Entry 7M22 (electron microscopy, 3.65 A resolution); this record covers chains C and E of the 4 polymer chains in the assembly.

[Chain C]
Molecule: Envelope protein UL128
Organism: Human cytomegalovirus
Reference sequence: C8BLJ3 (C8BLJ3_HCMV); residue numbers follow UniProt; this construct covers 28-171
Sequence (144 residues; each row starts with the number of its first residue):
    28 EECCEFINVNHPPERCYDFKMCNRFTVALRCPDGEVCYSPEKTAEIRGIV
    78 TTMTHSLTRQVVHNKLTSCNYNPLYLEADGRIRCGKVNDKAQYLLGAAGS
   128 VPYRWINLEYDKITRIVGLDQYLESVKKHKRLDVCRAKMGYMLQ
Not modelled in the structure: 28, 136-171
Cystine bridges: Cys-30/Cys-49, Cys-31/Cys-64, Cys-43/Cys-58, Cys-96/Cys-111

[Chain E]
Molecule: UL131A
Organism: Human cytomegalovirus
Reference sequence: Q38M21 (Q38M21_HCMV); residues 19-129 here = UniProt positions 19-129
Sequence (111 residues; each row starts with the number of its first residue):
    19 QCQRETAEKNDYYRVPHYWDACSRALPDQTRYKYVEQLVDLTLNYHYDAS
    69 HGLDNFDVLKRINVTEVSLLISDFRRQNRRGGTNKRTTFNAAGSLAPHAR
   119 SLEFSVRLFAN
Not modelled in the structure: 101-103
Cystine bridges: Cys-20/Cys-40
Glycans and other covalent adducts: N-acetylglucosamine (NAG) linked to Asn-81

[Chain C / chain E interface]
Residue-residue contacts (31):
  Leu-93(C) with Tyr-30(E), hydrophobic
  Ser-95(C) with Tyr-30(E), hydrogen bond (side chain-backbone); Tyr-31(E)
  Asn-97(C) with Arg-32(E), hydrogen bond (side chain-backbone); Pro-34(E)
  Asn-99(C) with Arg-32(E); Val-33(E); Tyr-36(E); Trp-37(E)
  Pro-100(C) with Trp-37(E), hydrophobic
  Ile-109(C) with Tyr-30(E)
  Arg-110(C) with Asp-29(E); Tyr-30(E)
  Cys-111(C) with Asp-29(E), hydrogen bond (backbone-backbone); Arg-32(E), hydrogen bond (backbone-side chain)
  Gly-112(C) with Arg-32(E), hydrogen bond (backbone-side chain); Tyr-36(E)
  Lys-113(C) with Tyr-36(E); Trp-37(E)
  Val-114(C) with Arg-22(E); Tyr-36(E), hydrogen bond (backbone-side chain); Trp-37(E), hydrophobic
  Leu-121(C) with Trp-37(E), hydrophobic
  Val-128(C) with Val-82(E), hydrophobic; Thr-83(E)
  Tyr-130(C) with Ile-80(E); Asn-81(E); Val-82(E), hydrophobic
  Trp-132(C) with Lys-78(E), hydrogen bond (side chain-backbone); Ile-80(E)
  Asn-134(C) with Phe-74(E)
Interface residues without a listed pair, chain C (18 interface residues in all): Cys-96, Ser-127
Interface residues without a listed pair, chain E (20 interface residues in all): Glu-26, His-35, Cys-40, Ser-41, Leu-77

[Overview]
18 residues of chain C and 20 residues of chain E are in contact; the contacts include 7 hydrogen bonds. Polar
pairs include Ser-95(C)/Tyr-30(E), Asn-97(C)/Arg-32(E) and Cys-111(C)/Arg-32(E). N-acetylglucosamine is
covalently linked to Asn-81(E).
Chain C is Envelope protein UL128 and chain E is UL131A, both from Human cytomegalovirus; the structure,
Cryo-EM structure of the HCMV pentamer bound by human neuropilin 2, was determined by electron microscopy
together with 7KBA, 7LYV and 7M1C from the same study.
